Entry 5LNW (X-ray diffraction, 1.90 A resolution); this record covers chains A and C of the 4 polymer chains in the assembly.

# Chain A (and C)
Molecule: Pyridoxal 5'-phosphate synthase subunit PDX1.3
Source organism: Arabidopsis thaliana
Notes: EC 4.3.3.6; fragment: PLP synthase subunit Pdx1.3; chain C of this document is another copy of the same molecule, construct and numbering; everything in this record applies to it too
UniProtKB: Q8L940 (PDX13_ARATH); residues 2-310 here correspond to UniProt positions 1-309 (UniProt number = residue number - 1)
Chain sequence (316 residues; each row starts with the number of its first residue):
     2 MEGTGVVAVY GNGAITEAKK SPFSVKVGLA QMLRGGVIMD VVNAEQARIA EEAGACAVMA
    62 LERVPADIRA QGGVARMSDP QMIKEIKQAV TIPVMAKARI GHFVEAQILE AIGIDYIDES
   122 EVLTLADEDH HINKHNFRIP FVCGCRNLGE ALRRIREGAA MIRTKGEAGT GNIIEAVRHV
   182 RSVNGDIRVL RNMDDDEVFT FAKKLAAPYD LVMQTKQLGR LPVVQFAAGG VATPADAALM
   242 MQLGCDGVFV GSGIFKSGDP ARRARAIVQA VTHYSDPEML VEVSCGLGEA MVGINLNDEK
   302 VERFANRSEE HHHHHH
Unresolved in the structure: 2-21, 296-317 (chain C: 2-21, 257-260, 292-317)
Differences from the reference sequence: expression tag (311-317)
UniProt features mapped onto this chain:
  - active site: Lys-98 (Schiff-base intermediate with D-ribose 5-phosphate)
  - binding site (D-ribose 5-phosphate): Asp-41, Gly-170, Gly-231, Gly-252, Ser-253
  - binding site (D-glyceraldehyde 3-phosphate): Arg-182
  - modified residue: Met-2 (N-acetylmethionine)
Covalently attached groups: compound K8P linked to Lys-98, Lys-166
Residues lining bound ligands:
  - HG3 ([(2R)-2,3,3-tris(oxidanyl)propyl] dihydrogen phosphate): Ile-101, Glu-122, His-132, Arg-147, Glu-151, Arg-154, Arg-155
  - HG3 / 5-O-phosphono-beta-D-ribofuranose: Ile-101, Glu-122, Leu-126, Glu-129, His-132, Arg-147, Glu-151, Arg-154, Arg-155
  - K8P ([(2R,3R)-2,3-bis(oxidanyl)-3-[[(2S)-3-oxidanylidenepent-4-en-2-yl]amino]propyl] dihydrogen phosphate): Asp-41, Met-60, Pro-66, Asp-119, Ser-121, Glu-122, Val-123, Arg-164, Glu-168, Ala-169, Gly-170, Ala-229, Gly-230, Gly-231, Val-232, Phe-250, Val-251, Gly-252, Ser-253, Gly-254
  - 5-O-phosphono-beta-D-ribofuranose (RP5): Ile-101, Glu-122, Leu-126, Glu-129, His-132, Arg-147, Glu-151, Arg-154, Arg-155
From the paper describing this entry:
  - binding site for K8P: Lys-98, Lys-166

# Chain A / chain C interface
Pairs across the interface (10; chain A residue first):
  Arg-182(A) with Asp-195(C), salt bridge; Glu-198(C), salt bridge
  Arg-189(A) with Asn-193(C), hydrogen bond (backbone-side chain)
  Val-190(A) with Val-190(C), hydrophobic
  Arg-192(A) with Asn-193(C)
  Asn-193(A) with Arg-189(C), hydrogen bond (side chain-backbone); Arg-192(C), hydrogen bond; Asn-193(C)
  Asp-195(A) with Arg-182(C), salt bridge
  Glu-198(A) with Arg-182(C), salt bridge

# Summary
Chain A and chain C each contribute 7 residues to their interface; the contacts include 3 hydrogen bonds and 4
salt bridges. Polar pairs include Arg-182(A)/Asp-195(C), Arg-182(A)/Glu-198(C) and Arg-189(A)/Asn-193(C).
Ligands of chain A: 5-O-phosphono-beta-D-ribofuranose, compound HG3 and HG3 /
5-O-phosphono-beta-D-ribofuranose. The paper reports a binding site for K8P at Lys-98(A) and Lys-166(A).
Chain A and chain C are both Pyridoxal 5'-phosphate synthase subunit PDX1.3 (Arabidopsis thaliana); the
structure, Crystal structure of Arabidopsis thaliana Pdx1-I320-G3P complex, was determined by X-ray
diffraction, deposited together with 5LNS, 5LNT, 5LNU and 5LNV.
